PDB entry 3E3J | X-ray diffraction, 6.70 A resolution (low resolution: residue-level contacts below are approximate; hydrogen-bond / salt-bridge calls are withheld) | chains B and Z of the 4 polymer chains in the assembly

[Chain B]
Protein: DNA-directed RNA polymerase
Organism: Bacteriophage T7
Notes: EC 2.7.7.6
UniProtKB: P00573 (RPOL_BPT7); residue numbers follow UniProt; this construct covers 1-883
Amino-acid sequence (889 residues; numbered -5 to 883; the number before each row is that of its first residue; numbers below 1 keep their minus sign (His-5 is residue -5)):
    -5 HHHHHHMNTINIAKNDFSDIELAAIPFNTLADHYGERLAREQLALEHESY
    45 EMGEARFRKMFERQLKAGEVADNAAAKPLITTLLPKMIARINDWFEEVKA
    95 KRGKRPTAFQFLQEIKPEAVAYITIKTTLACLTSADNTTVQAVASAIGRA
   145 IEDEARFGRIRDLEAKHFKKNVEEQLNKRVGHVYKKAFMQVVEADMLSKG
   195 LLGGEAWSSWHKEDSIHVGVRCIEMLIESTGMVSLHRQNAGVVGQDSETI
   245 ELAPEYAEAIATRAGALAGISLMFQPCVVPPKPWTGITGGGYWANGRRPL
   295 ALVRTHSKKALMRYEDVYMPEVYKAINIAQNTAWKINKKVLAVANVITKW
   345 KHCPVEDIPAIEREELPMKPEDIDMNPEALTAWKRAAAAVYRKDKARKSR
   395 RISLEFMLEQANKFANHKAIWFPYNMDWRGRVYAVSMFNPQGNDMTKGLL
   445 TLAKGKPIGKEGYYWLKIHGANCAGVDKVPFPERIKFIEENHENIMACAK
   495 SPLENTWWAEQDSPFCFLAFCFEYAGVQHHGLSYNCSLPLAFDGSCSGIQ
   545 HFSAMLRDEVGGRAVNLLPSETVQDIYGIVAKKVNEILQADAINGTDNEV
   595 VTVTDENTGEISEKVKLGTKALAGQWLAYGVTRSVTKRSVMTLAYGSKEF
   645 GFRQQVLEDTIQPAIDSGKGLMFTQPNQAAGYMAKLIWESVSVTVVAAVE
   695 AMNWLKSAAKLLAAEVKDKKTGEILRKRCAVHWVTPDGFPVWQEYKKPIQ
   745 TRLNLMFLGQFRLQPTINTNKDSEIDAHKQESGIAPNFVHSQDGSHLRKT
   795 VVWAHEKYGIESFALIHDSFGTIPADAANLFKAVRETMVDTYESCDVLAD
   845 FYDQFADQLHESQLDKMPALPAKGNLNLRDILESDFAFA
Disordered / not traced: -5 to 7, 56-72, 167-179, 256-262, 599-604
Differences from the reference sequence: expression tag (-5 to 0); engineered mutation Leu266 (Pro in P00573)
Curated features (UniProtKB/Swiss-Prot):
  - active site: Asp537, Lys631, Asp812
  - mutagenesis: Lys172 (K172L/G: No change in activity), Pro563 (P563A/T: Inactivated), Tyr571 (Y571S: Inactivated), Lys631 (K631G: Partially inactivated; K631L: Partially inactivated; K631R: Partially inactivated), Thr636 (T636P: Inactivated), Tyr639 (Y639D: Inactivated), Phe646 (F646C: Inactivated)

[Chain Z]
Molecule: 8-nt RNA strand
Sequence (8 nucleotides; numbered 1 to 8; the number before each row is that of its first residue):
     1 GGGAGUAA

[Interface between chain B and chain Z]
Contacting residue pairs (11; chain B residue first):
  Lys389(B) with G3(Z)
  Ser393(B) with A4(Z)
  Gln435(B) with U6(Z)
  Ser541(B) with A8(Z)
  Tyr639(B) with A8(Z)
  Asp787(B) with A8(Z)
  Ile810(B) with A7(Z)
  His811(B) with A7(Z); A8(Z)
  Asp812(B) with A7(Z); A8(Z)
Interface residues without a listed pair, chain B (11 interface residues in all): Arg394, Ser397
Interface residues without a listed pair, chain Z (6 interface residues in all): G5

[Overview]
Chain B and chain Z form an interface of 11 and 6 residues respectively. Curated annotation (UniProt) lists 3
active-site residues and 7 mutagenesis sites on chain B.
Here chain B is DNA-directed RNA polymerase (Bacteriophage T7) and chain Z is an 8-nt RNA strand. Entry 3E3J
(Crystal Structure of an Intermediate Complex of T7 RNAP and 8nt of RNA) was determined by X-ray diffraction
(same publication as 3E2E).
